PDB entry 5WRG | electron microscopy, 4.30 A resolution (low resolution: residue-level contacts below are approximate; hydrogen-bond / salt-bridge calls are withheld) | chains A and B of the 3 polymer chains in the assembly

# Chain A (and B)
Name: Spike glycoprotein
From: Human SARS coronavirus
Notes: chain B of this document is another copy of the same molecule, construct and numbering; everything in this record applies to it too
Reference sequence: P59594 (SPIKE_CVHSA); numbering as in UniProt (aligned over 1-1196)
Chain sequence (1203 residues; row label = number of the first residue in the row):
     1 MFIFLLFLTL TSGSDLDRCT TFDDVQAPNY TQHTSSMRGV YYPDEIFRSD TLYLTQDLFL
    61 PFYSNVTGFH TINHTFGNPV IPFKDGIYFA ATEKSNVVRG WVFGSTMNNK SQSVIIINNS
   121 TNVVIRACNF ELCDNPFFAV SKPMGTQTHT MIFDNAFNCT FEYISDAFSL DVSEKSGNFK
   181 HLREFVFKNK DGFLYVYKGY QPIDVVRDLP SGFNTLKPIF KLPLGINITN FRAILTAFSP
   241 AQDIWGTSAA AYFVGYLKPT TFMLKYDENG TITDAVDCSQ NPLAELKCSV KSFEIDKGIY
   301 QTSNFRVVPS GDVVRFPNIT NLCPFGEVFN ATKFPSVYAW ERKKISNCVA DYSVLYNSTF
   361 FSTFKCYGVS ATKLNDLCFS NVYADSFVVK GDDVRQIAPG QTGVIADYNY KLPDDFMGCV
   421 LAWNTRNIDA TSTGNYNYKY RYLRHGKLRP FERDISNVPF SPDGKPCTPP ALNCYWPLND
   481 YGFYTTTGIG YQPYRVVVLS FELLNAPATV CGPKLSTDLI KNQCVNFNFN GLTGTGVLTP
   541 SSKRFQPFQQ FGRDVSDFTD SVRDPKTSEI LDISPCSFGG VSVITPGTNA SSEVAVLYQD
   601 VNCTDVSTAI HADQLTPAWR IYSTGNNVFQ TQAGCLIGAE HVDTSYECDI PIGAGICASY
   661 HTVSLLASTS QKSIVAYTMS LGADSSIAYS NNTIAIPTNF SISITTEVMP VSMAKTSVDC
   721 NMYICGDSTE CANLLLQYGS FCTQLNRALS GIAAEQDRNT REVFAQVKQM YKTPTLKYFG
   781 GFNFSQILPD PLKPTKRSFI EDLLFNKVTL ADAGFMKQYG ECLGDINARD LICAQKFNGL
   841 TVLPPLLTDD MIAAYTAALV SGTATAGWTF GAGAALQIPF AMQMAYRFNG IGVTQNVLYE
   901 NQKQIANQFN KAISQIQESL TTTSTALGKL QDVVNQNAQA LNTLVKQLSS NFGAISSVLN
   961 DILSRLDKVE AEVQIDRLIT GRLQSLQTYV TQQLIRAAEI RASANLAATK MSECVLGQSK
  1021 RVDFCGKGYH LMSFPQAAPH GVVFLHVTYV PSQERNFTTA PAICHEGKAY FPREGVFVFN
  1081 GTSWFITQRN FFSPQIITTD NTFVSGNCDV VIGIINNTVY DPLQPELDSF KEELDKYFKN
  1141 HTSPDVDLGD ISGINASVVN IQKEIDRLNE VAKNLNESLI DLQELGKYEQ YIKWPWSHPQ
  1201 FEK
Disordered / not traced: 1-260, 506-512, 661-674, 811-835, 863-878, 1059-1203
Construct notes: engineered mutation A667 (Arg in P59594); expression tag (1197-1203)
UniProt features mapped onto this chain:
  - region: S798 to Y819 (Fusion peptide 1), K817 to F837 (Fusion peptide 2), D1145 to E1184 (Heptad repeat 2)
  - site: R797, S798 (Cleavage)
  - glycosylation (N-linked (GlcNAc...) asparagine): N29, N65, N73, N109, N118, N119, N158, N227, N269, N318, N330, N357, N589, N602, N691, N699, N783, N1056, N1080, N1116 and 3 more in UniProt
  - natural variant: S49 (S49L: In strain: Isolate GZ50), G77 (G77D: In strain: Isolate BJ01, Isolate BJ02 and 7 more), N78 (N78D: In strain: Isolate GD03), N118 (N118S: In strain: Isolate Shanghai LY), A139 (A139V: In strain: Isolate GD03), M144 (M144L: In strain: Isolate BJ03), Q147 (Q147R: In strain: Isolate GD03), F193 (F193S: In strain: Isolate Shanghai LY), N227 (N227K: In strain: Isolate SZ3), S239 (S239L: In strain: Isolate GD01 and Isolate SZ3), I244 (I244T: In strain: Isolate BJ01, Isolate BJ02 and 8 more), T261 (T261K: In strain: Isolate SZ3), 31 further natural variant entries in UniProt
  - mutagenesis: C323 (C323A: No effect on human ACE2 binding in vitro), C348 (C348A: Complete loss of human ACE2 binding in vitro), E452 (E452A: 90% loss of human ACE2 binding in vitro), D454 (D454A: Complete loss of human ACE2 binding in vitro), D463 (D463A: Partial loss of human ACE2 binding in vitro), C467 (C467A: Complete loss of human ACE2 binding in vitro), C474 (C474A: Complete loss of human ACE2 binding in vitro), D480 (D480A: No effect on human ACE2 binding in vitro), K672 (K672S: No effect on cell-cell fusion), R797 (R797N: Complete loss of trypsin-induced membrane fusion)
Cystine bridges: C278-C288, C323-C348, C366-C419, C467-C474, C524-C576, C648-C657, C720-C742, C725-C731

# Interface between chain A and chain B
Contacting residue pairs (75; chain A residue first):
  T302(A) - N746(B)
  N304(A) - D719(B)
  N304(A) - N721(B)
  F305(A) - M722(B)
  R306(A) - M722(B)
  R306(A) - G726(B)
  R306(A) - D727(B)
  V369(A) - R965(B)
  T372(A) - R965(B)
  T372(A) - L966(B)
  K373(A) - S964(B)
  K373(A) - R965(B)
  D376(A) - S964(B)
  D376(A) - R965(B)
  T533(A) - N960(B)
  T535(A) - D727(B)
  R544(A) - E268(B)
  R544(A) - G270(B)
  Q546(A) - G270(B)
  R553(A) - Y266(B)
  S556(A) - V945(B)
  S556(A) - S949(B)
  F558(A) - F837(B)
  F558(A) - N838(B)
  F558(A) - L948(B)
  P575(A) - K836(B)
  P575(A) - F837(B)
  S577(A) - M722(B)
  S577(A) - F837(B)
  F578(A) - M722(B)
  F578(A) - K836(B)
  Q599(A) - L843(B)
  D600(A) - T841(B)
  P651(A) - L846(B)
  G653(A) - L846(B)
  A654(A) - P845(B)
  A654(A) - L846(B)
  G655(A) - L846(B)
  L681(A) - M851(B)
  G682(A) - M851(B)
  G682(A) - Y855(B)
  D684(A) - M770(B)
  S685(A) - Q769(B)
  S685(A) - M770(B)
  S685(A) - Y771(B)
  S685(A) - K772(B)
  S686(A) - K772(B)
  N691(A) - P879(B)
  T693(A) - P879(B)
  K929(A) - R758(B)
  Q939(A) - R747(B)
  Q947(A) - Y738(B)
  Q947(A) - G739(B)
  Q947(A) - S740(B)
  Q947(A) - F741(B)
  S950(A) - Q737(B)
  S950(A) - Y738(B)
  S950(A) - G739(B)
  N951(A) - Q737(B)
  F952(A) - L734(B)
  F952(A) - Q737(B)
  F952(A) - Y738(B)
  R977(A) - D976(B)
  Q984(A) - Q987(B)
  T988(A) - Q987(B)
  T991(A) - T991(B)
  Q992(A) - L994(B)
  E999(A) - R1001(B)
  K1020(A) - K1020(B)
  R1021(A) - E1013(B)
  R1021(A) - G1017(B)
  R1021(A) - Q1018(B)
  R1021(A) - S1019(B)
  V1022(A) - V1015(B)
  D1023(A) - T1009(B)
Also at the interface, not in a pair above, chain A (58 interface residues in all): S370, A371, K543, D557, A633, I656, A683, I687, T943, K946, I995
Also at the interface, not in a pair above, chain B (64 interface residues in all): L735, L736, Q744, A748, S750, G839, P844, S861, I955, D961, I962, D967, E970, S1012

# In short
58 residues of chain A and 64 residues of chain B are in contact. From UniProt: 10 mutagenesis sites on chain
A.
Chain A and chain B are both Spike glycoprotein (Human SARS coronavirus); the structure, SARS-CoV spike
glycoprotein, was determined by electron microscopy (same publication as 5XLR).
